7CAE - chains D and A of the 5 polymer chains in the assembly; structure by electron microscopy, 3.44 A resolution.

Chain D:
Molecule: ABC transporter, ATP-binding protein SugC
Organism: Mycolicibacterium smegmatis (strain ATCC 700084 / mc(2)155)
UniProtKB: A0R2C0 (A0R2C0_MYCS2); residues 1-406 here = UniProt positions 1-406
Chain sequence (406 residues; each row starts with the number of its first residue):
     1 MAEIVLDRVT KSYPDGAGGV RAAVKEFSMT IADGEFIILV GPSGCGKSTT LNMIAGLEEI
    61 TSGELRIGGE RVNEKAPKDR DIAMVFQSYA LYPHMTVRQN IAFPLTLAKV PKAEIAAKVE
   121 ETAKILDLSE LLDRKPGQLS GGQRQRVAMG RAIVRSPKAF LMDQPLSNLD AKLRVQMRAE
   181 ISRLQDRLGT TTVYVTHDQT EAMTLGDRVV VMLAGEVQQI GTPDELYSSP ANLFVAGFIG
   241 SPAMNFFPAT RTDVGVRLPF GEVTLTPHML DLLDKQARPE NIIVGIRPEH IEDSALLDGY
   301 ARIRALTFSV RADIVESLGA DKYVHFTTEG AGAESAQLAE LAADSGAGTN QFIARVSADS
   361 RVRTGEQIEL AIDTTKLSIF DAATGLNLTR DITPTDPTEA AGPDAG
Disordered / not traced: 1, 15-20, 392-406
Sequence notes: engineered mutation Gln164 (Glu in A0R2C0)
From the paper describing this entry:
  - mutagenesis - E164Q: abolished catalytic activity

Chain A:
Molecule: ABC sugar transporter, permease component
Organism: Mycolicibacterium smegmatis (strain ATCC 700084 / mc(2)155)
UniProtKB: I7G6S2 (I7G6S2_MYCS2); residue numbers follow UniProt; this construct covers 1-305
Chain sequence (305 residues; each row starts with the number of its first residue):
     1 MTAAVTPSAS AVASDDKKSE RRLAFWLIAP AVLLMLAVTA YPIGYAVWLS LQRYNLAEPH
    61 DTEFIGLANY VTVLTDGYWW TAFAVTLGIT VVSVAIEFAL GLALALVMHR TIFGKGAVRT
   121 AILIPYGIVT VAASYSWYYA WTPGTGYLAN LLPEGSAPLT DQLPSLAIVV LAEVWKTTPF
   181 MALLLLAGLA LVPQDLLNAA QVDGAGPWKR LTKVILPMIK PAILVALLFR TLDAFRIFDN
   241 IYILTGGSND TGSVSILGYD NLFKAFNVGL GSAISVLIFL SVAIIAFIYI KIFGAAAPGS
   301 DEEVR
Disordered / not traced: 1-16, 299-305

How chain D and chain A interact:
Contacting residue pairs (27; chain D residue first):
  Leu57(D) - Asn198(A)
  Leu57(D) - Gln201(A)
  Pro77(D) - Gln201(A)
  Lys78(D) - Asp203(A)
  Lys78(D) - Gly204(A)
  Phe86(D) - Asn198(A)
  Phe86(D) - Ala199(A)  hydrophobic
  Ser88(D) - Asp195(A)  hydrogen bond
  Ala90(D) - Asp195(A)
  Ala90(D) - Leu196(A)  hydrophobic
  Ala90(D) - Ala199(A)  hydrophobic
  Leu91(D) - Leu196(A)
  Tyr92(D) - Leu196(A)  hydrophobic
  Tyr92(D) - Ala199(A)
  Tyr92(D) - Ala200(A)
  Pro93(D) - Met218(A)  hydrophobic
  His94(D) - Lys213(A)  hydrogen bond (side chain-backbone)
  His94(D) - Val214(A)
  His94(D) - Pro217(A)
  His94(D) - Met218(A)
  Phe103(D) - Asp203(A)
  Pro104(D) - Asp203(A)
  Leu107(D) - Asp203(A)
  Leu107(D) - Gly204(A)
  Leu107(D) - Lys209(A)
  Arg155(D) - Val202(A)  hydrogen bond (side chain-backbone)
  Arg155(D) - Asp203(A)  salt bridge
Also at the interface, not in a pair above, chain D (18 interface residues in all): Ile82, Met84, Met95, Arg151
Also at the interface, not in a pair above, chain A (15 interface residues in all): Ala205

Overview:
Chain D and chain A form an interface of 18 and 15 residues respectively, with 3 hydrogen bonds and 1 salt
bridge. Polar contacts include Arg155(D)-Asp203(A), Ser88(D)-Asp195(A) and His94(D)-Lys213(A). The paper
reports that E164Q of chain D abolishes catalytic activity.
Here chain D is ABC transporter, ATP-binding protein SugC and chain A is ABC sugar transporter, permease
component, both from Mycolicibacterium smegmatis (strain ATCC 700084 / mc(2)155). Entry 7CAE (Mycobacterium
smegmatis LpqY-SugABC complex in the resting state) was determined by electron microscopy (same publication as
7CAD, 7CAF and 7CAG).
